3GJ4 - chains A and B; structure by X-ray diffraction, 2.15 A resolution.

[Chain A]
Protein: GTP-binding nuclear protein Ran
From: Homo sapiens
UniProt: P62826 (RAN_HUMAN); residues 2-216 here = UniProt positions 2-216
Amino-acid sequence (221 residues; each row starts with the number of its first residue; numbers below 1 keep their minus sign (Gly-4 is residue -4)):
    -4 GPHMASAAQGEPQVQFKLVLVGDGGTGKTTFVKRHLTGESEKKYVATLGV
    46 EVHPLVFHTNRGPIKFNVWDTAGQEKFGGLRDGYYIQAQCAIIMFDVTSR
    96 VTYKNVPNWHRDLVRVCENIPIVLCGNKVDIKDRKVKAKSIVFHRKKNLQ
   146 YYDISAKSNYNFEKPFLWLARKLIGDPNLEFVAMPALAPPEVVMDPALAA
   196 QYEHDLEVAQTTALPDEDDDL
Not modelled in the structure: -4 to 7, 209-216
Construct notes: expression tag (-4 to 1); engineered mutation Ser35 (Phe in P62826)
Ion coordination: Mg2+: Thr24 (together with GDP)
Ligand contacts: GDP (guanosine-5'-diphosphate): Asp18, Gly19, Gly20, Thr21, Gly22, Lys23, Thr24, Thr25, Glu70, Lys71, Asn122, Lys123, Asp125, Ile126, Ser150, Ala151, Lys152
Swiss-Prot annotation at these positions:
  - region: Lys37 to Val45 (Switch-I), Gly68 to Gln84 (Switch-II), Asp211 to Leu216 (Interaction with RANBP1)
  - binding site (GTP): Asp18 to Thr25, Glu36 to Thr42, Gly68, Asn122 to Asp125, Ser150 to Lys152
  - site: Gln69 (Essential for GTP hydrolysis)
  - modified residue: Ala2 (N-acetylalanine), Thr24 (Phosphothreonine), Lys37 (N6-acetyllysine), Lys60 (N6-acetyllysine), Lys71 (N6-acetyllysine), Lys99 (N6-acetyllysine), Lys134 (N6-acetyllysine), Lys159 (N6-acetyllysine)
  - cross-link (Glycyl lysine isopeptide (Lys-Gly)): Lys71 (interchain with G-Cter in SUMO2), Lys152 (interchain with G-Cter in SUMO2)
  - mutagenesis: Gly19 (G19V: Blocks DNA replication; when associated with L-69), Thr24 (T24L: Has low binding affinity for GTP and GDP. Almost completely abolishes interaction with BIRC5; T24N: Has low binding affinity for GTP and GDP. Decreases nuclear import of proteins and RNA ...), Thr25 (T25A: Minor effect on the interaction with the alpha phosphate group of bound GTP), Lys37 (K37Q: Mimics acetylation; enhances the nuclear export of RELA/p65; K37R: Decreased acetylation), Tyr39 (Y39A: Abolishes steric hindrance that traps the essential Q-69 in an unreactive position, and causes slow GTP hydrolysis in wild-type ...), Gln69 (Q69L: Strongly decreased GTPase activity. Probably locked in the GTP-bound form. Loss of interaction with NUTF2. Decreases nuclear location and leads to cytoplasmic location during interphase ...), Glu70 (E70A: Strongly decreases the relase of bound GDP), Arg76 (R76E: Probable loss of interaction with NUTF2. Loss of transport to the nucleus), Lys134 (K134Q: Loss of normal mitotic chromosome segregation and defective mitotic spindle orientation; K134R: Loss of normal mitotic chromosome segregation and formation of sister chromatid bridges), Asp211 to Leu216 (No effect on GTPase activity. Abolishes interaction with RANBP1)

[Chain B]
Protein: Nuclear pore complex protein Nup153
From: Rattus norvegicus
Notes: fragment: Nup153 - Zinc finger module 3:
UniProt: P49791 (NU153_RAT); residues 790-817 here = UniProt positions 790-817
Amino-acid sequence (33 residues; each row starts with the number of its first residue):
   785 GPLGSVGSWECPVCCVSNKAEDSRCVSCTSEKP
Not modelled in the structure: 785-790
Construct notes: expression tag (785-789)
Ion coordination: Zn2+: Cys795, Cys798, Cys809, Cys812
Swiss-Prot annotation at these positions:
  - binding site (Zn(2+)): Cys795, Cys798, Cys809, Cys812

[How chain A and chain B interact]
Contacting residue pairs (19):
  Gln10(A) with Glu794(B), hydrogen bond
  Lys12(A) with Val800(B); Ser811(B), hydrogen bond
  Lys38(A) with Pro796(B), hydrogen bond (side chain-backbone); Val797(B); Cys799(B), hydrogen bond
  Val40(A) with Val797(B); Cys798(B), hydrophobic; Cys812(B), hydrophobic
  Thr42(A) with Cys812(B), hydrogen bond (side chain-backbone)
  Leu43(A) with Ser811(B)
  Asn62(A) with Cys799(B)
  Trp64(A) with Cys798(B), hydrophobic; Val800(B), hydrophobic; Ser811(B)
  Gly78(A) with Ser811(B), hydrogen bond (backbone-side chain)
  Ile81(A) with Val810(B)
  Gln82(A) with Val800(B); Val810(B)
Interface residues without a listed pair, chain A (13 interface residues in all): Tyr39, Val47
Interface residues without a listed pair, chain B (12 interface residues in all): Cys795, Ser801, Thr813
Interface features reported in the paper:
  - interface residues, chain A: Gln10(A), Lys38(A), Thr42(A)

[In short]
13 residues of chain A face 12 of chain B across their interface, with 6 hydrogen bonds. Among the polar pairs
are Gln10(A)-Glu794(B), Lys12(A)-Ser811(B) and Lys38(A)-Pro796(B). Ligands of chain A: GDP. From the paper:
interface residues Gln10(A), Lys38(A) and Thr42(A).
Here chain A is GTP-binding nuclear protein Ran (Homo sapiens) and chain B is Nuclear pore complex protein
Nup153 (Rattus norvegicus). Entry 3GJ4 (Crystal structure of human RanGDP-Nup153ZnF3 complex) was determined
by X-ray diffraction (same publication as 3GJ3, 3GJ5, 3GJ6, 3GJ7 and 3GJ8).
